6M7B - chains A and B of the 4 polymer chains in the assembly; structure by X-ray diffraction, 1.77 A resolution.

Chain A (and B):
Protein: Mitotic spindle assembly checkpoint protein MAD2B
Organism: Homo sapiens
Notes: chain B of this document is another copy of the same molecule, construct and numbering; everything in this record applies to it too
UniProt: Q9UI95 (MD2L2_HUMAN); numbering as in UniProt (aligned over 1-211)
Amino-acid sequence (211 residues; each row starts with the number of its first residue):
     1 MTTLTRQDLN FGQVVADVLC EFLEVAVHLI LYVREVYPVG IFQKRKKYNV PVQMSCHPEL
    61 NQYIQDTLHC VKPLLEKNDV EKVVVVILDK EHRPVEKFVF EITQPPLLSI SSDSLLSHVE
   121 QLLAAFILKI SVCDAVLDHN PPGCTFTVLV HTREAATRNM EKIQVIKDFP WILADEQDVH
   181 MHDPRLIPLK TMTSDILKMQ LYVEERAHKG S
Not modelled in the structure: 1-8, 210-211 (chain B: 1-7, 208-211)
Differences from the reference sequence: engineered mutation Ala124 (Arg in Q9UI95)
Swiss-Prot annotation at these positions:
  - natural variant: Val85 (V85E: In FANCV)
  - mutagenesis: Tyr63 (Y63A: Alters interaction with REV3L. Loss of interaction with REV3L; when associated with A-171), Trp171 (W171A: Alters interaction with REV3L and REV1. Loss of interaction with REV3L; when associated with A-63. No effect on interaction with REV1; when associated with A-124), Leu186 (L186A: Significantly prevents interaction with REV1; no effect on interaction with REV3L), Gln200 (Q200A: Significantly prevents interaction with REV1; no effect on interaction with REV3L), Tyr202 (Y202A: Significantly prevents interaction with REV1; no effect on interaction with REV3L)

How chain A and chain B interact:
Residue-residue contacts - 28 pairs, chain A then chain B:
  Gln13(A) - Pro58(B)
  Gln13(A) - Glu59(B)
  Gln13(A) - Gln62(B)
  Val14(A) - Pro58(B)  hydrophobic
  Asp17(A) - Pro58(B)
  Pro58(A) - Gln13(B)
  Pro58(A) - Val14(B)  hydrophobic
  Pro58(A) - Asp17(B)
  Glu59(A) - Asn10(B)
  Glu59(A) - Gln13(B)
  Gln62(A) - Gln13(B)
  Gln62(A) - Lys72(B)  hydrogen bond
  Gln65(A) - Lys72(B)
  His69(A) - Gln65(B)
  His69(A) - Asp66(B)  salt bridge
  His69(A) - His69(B)  hydrogen bond
  His69(A) - Ile166(B)
  Lys72(A) - Gln62(B)  hydrogen bond
  Lys72(A) - Gln65(B)
  Glu161(A) - Lys167(B)
  Gln164(A) - Lys167(B)
  Val165(A) - Val165(B)
  Val165(A) - Ile166(B)
  Val165(A) - Lys167(B)  hydrogen bond (backbone-backbone)
  Ile166(A) - Val165(B)
  Lys167(A) - Glu161(B)
  Lys167(A) - Gln164(B)
  Lys167(A) - Val165(B)  hydrogen bond (backbone-backbone)
Interface residues without a listed pair, chain B (17 interface residues in all): Lys162

Summary:
14 residues of chain A and 17 residues of chain B are in contact; the contacts include 5 hydrogen bonds and 1
salt bridge. Polar pairs include His69(A)-Asp66(B), Gln62(A)-Lys72(B) and His69(A)-His69(B). UniProt lists 5
mutagenesis sites on chain A.
Chain A and chain B are both Mitotic spindle assembly checkpoint protein MAD2B (Homo sapiens); the structure,
Structure of REV7-R124A complexed with SHLD3(37-73), was determined by X-ray diffraction.
